2WJI - chain A; structure by X-ray diffraction, 1.90 A resolution.

== Chain A ==
Protein: Ferrous iron transport protein B homolog
Source organism: Methanocaldococcus jannaschii
Notes: fragment: feob g-domain, residues 1-165
UniProtKB: Q57986 (FEOB_METJA); residue numbers follow UniProt; this construct covers 1-165
Amino-acid sequence (165 residues; row label = number of the first residue in the row):
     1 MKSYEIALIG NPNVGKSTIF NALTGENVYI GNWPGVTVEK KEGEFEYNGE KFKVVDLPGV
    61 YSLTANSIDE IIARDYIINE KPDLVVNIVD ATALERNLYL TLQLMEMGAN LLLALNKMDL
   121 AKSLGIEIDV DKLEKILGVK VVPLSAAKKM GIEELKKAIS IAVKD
Unresolved in the structure: 32-36
Differences from the reference sequence: conflict Glu-154 (Asp in Q57986)
Swiss-Prot annotation at these positions:
  - binding site (GTP): Gly-10 to Ser-17, Gly-35 to Glu-39, Asp-56 to Gly-59, Asn-116 to Asp-119, Ser-145 to Ala-147
  - binding site (Mg(2+)): Asn-21, Ala-22, Thr-24, Gly-25
  - mutagenesis: Lys-41 (K41A: Slight decrease in GTP hydrolysis rate), Tyr-61 (Y61F: No change in GTP hydrolysis rate)
Ion coordination: Mg2+: Ser-17 (together with GMP-PNP)
Residues lining bound ligands: GMP-PNP (GNP; phosphoaminophosphonic acid-guanylate ester): Asn-11, Pro-12, Asn-13, Val-14, Gly-15, Lys-16, Ser-17, Thr-18, Gly-59, Asn-116, Lys-117, Asp-119, Leu-120, Ser-145, Ala-146, Ala-147

== Overview ==
Ligands of chain A: GMP-PNP. From UniProt: 24 GTP-binding residues, 4 Mg2+-binding residues and 2 mutagenesis
sites.
Chain A is Ferrous iron transport protein B homolog (Methanocaldococcus jannaschii); the structure, Structure
and function of the FeoB G-domain from Methanococcus jannaschii, was determined by X-ray diffraction together
with 2WJG, 2WJH and 2WJJ from the same study.
